2YBY - chain A; structure by X-ray diffraction, 1.58 A resolution.

Chain A:
Molecule: Complement factor H
Source organism: Mus musculus
Notes: fragment: domains sushi 6 and 7, residues 321-444
UniProtKB: P06909 (CFAH_MOUSE); residues 339-462 here correspond to UniProt positions 321-444 (UniProt number = residue number - 18)
Sequence (124 residues; numbered 339 to 462; the number before each row is that of its first residue):
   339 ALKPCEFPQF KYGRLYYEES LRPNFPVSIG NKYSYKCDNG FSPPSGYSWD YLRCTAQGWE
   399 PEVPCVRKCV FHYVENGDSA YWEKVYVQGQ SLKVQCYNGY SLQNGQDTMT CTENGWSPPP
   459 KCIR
Unresolved in the structure: 462
Differences from the reference sequence: engineered mutation A339 (Thr321 in P06909)
Cystine bridges: C343-C392, C375-C403, C407-C449, C434-C460

Overview:
Chain A is Complement factor H (Mus musculus); the structure, Structure of domains 6 and 7 of the mouse
complement regulator Factor H, was determined by X-ray diffraction.
